Entry 7YWG (X-ray diffraction, 1.10 A resolution); this record covers chains A and B.

# Chain A (and B)
Molecule: Dirigent protein
Source organism: Oryza sativa
Notes: chain B of this document is another copy of the same molecule, construct and numbering; everything in this record applies to it too
Reference sequence: Q306J3 (Q306J3_ORYSJ); residues 160-306 here = UniProt positions 160-306
Sequence (170 residues; row label = number of the first residue in the row):
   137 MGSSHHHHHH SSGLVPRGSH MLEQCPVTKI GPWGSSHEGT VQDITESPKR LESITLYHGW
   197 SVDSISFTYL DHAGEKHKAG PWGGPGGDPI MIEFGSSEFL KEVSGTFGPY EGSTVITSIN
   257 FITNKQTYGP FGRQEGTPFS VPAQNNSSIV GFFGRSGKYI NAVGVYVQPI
Disordered / not traced: 137-159 (chain B: 137-158)
Construct notes: initiating methionine (137); expression tag (138-159)
What the authors report for this chain:
  - self-association interface (contacts with another copy of this molecule); pairs are residue here / residue on that copy: C161-C161 (disulfide)
  - binding site for phosphate ion: G222 to G223, Y295 (from molecular simulation)

# Chain A / chain B interface
Pairs across the interface (32; chain A residue first):
  C161(A) - C161(B)  disulfide
  P162(A) - P305(B)
  P162(A) - I306(B)
  T164(A) - T164(B)  hydrogen bond
  T164(A) - V303(B)
  T164(A) - P305(B)
  K165(A) - A279(B)
  K165(A) - Q280(B)  hydrogen bond (backbone-backbone)
  K165(A) - N281(B)
  I166(A) - I166(B)  hydrophobic
  I166(A) - V277(B)  hydrophobic
  I166(A) - P278(B)
  G167(A) - P278(B)  hydrogen bond (backbone-backbone)
  G167(A) - Q280(B)  hydrogen bond (backbone-side chain)
  W169(A) - S276(B)  hydrogen bond (side chain-backbone)
  T273(A) - P274(B)
  P274(A) - T273(B)
  S276(A) - W169(B)  hydrogen bond (backbone-side chain)
  V277(A) - I166(B)  hydrophobic
  P278(A) - I166(B)
  P278(A) - G167(B)  hydrogen bond (backbone-backbone)
  P278(A) - P168(B)
  A279(A) - K165(B)
  Q280(A) - K165(B)  hydrogen bond (backbone-backbone)
  Q280(A) - G167(B)  hydrogen bond (side chain-backbone)
  Q280(A) - P168(B)
  N281(A) - K165(B)
  V303(A) - T164(B)
  V303(A) - I166(B)  hydrophobic
  P305(A) - P162(B)
  P305(A) - V163(B)
  P305(A) - T164(B)
Interface residues without a listed pair, chain A (22 interface residues in all): V163, P168, S283, F289, I306
Interface residues without a listed pair, chain B (21 interface residues in all): F289
Inter-chain disulfides: C161(A)-C161(B)

# In short
22 residues of chain A and 21 residues of chain B are in contact; the contacts include 1 disulfide bond and 9
hydrogen bonds. Among the polar pairs are T164(A)-T164(B), G167(A)-Q280(B) and W169(A)-S276(B). The paper
reports a binding site for phosphate ion at G222(A) and Y295(A); a self-association interface involving
C161(A).
Chain A and chain B are both Dirigent protein (Oryza sativa); the structure, Monocot chimeric jacalin JAC1
from Oryza sativa: lectin domain (crystal form 1), was determined by X-ray diffraction (same publication as
7R5Z, 7YWE, 7YWF and 7YWW).
